Entry 5XJ0 (X-ray diffraction, 4.00 A resolution (low resolution: residue-level contacts below are approximate; hydrogen-bond / salt-bridge calls are withheld)); this record covers chains B and D of the 9 polymer chains in the assembly.

Chain B:
Protein: DNA-directed RNA polymerase subunit alpha
Organism: Thermus thermophilus HB8
Notes: EC 2.7.7.6
UniProtKB: Q5SHR6 (RPOA_THET8); residues 1-315 here = UniProt positions 1-315
Amino-acid sequence (315 residues; row label = number of the first residue in the row):
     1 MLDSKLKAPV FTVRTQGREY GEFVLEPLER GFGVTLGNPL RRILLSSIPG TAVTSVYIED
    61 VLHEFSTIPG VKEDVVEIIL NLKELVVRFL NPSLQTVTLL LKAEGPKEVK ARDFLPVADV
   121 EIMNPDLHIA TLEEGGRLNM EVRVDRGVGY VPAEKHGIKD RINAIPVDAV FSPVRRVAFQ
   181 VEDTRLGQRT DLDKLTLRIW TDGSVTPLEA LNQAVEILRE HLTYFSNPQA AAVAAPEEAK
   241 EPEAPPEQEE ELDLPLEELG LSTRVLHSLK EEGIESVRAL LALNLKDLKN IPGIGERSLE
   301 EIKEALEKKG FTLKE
Disordered / not traced: 1-3, 236-315

Chain D:
Protein: DNA-directed RNA polymerase subunit beta'
Organism: Thermus thermophilus HB8
Notes: EC 2.7.7.6
UniProtKB: Q8RQE8 (RPOC_THET8); residue numbers follow UniProt; this construct covers 1-1524
Amino-acid sequence (1524 residues; row label = number of the first residue in the row):
     1 MKKEVRKVRI ALASPEKIRS WSYGEVEKPE TINYRTLKPE RDGLFDERIF GPIKDYECAC
    61 GKYKRQRFEG KVCERCGVEV TKSIVRRYRM GHIELATPAA HIWFVKDVPS KIGTLLDLSA
   121 TELEQVLYFS KYIVLDPKGA ILNGVPVEKR QLLTDEEYRE LRYGKQETYP LPPGVDALVK
   181 DGEEVVKGQE LAPGVVSRLD GVALYRFPRR VRVEYVKKER AGLRLPLAAW VEKEAYKPGE
   241 ILAELPEPYL FRAEEEGVVE LKELEEGAFL VLRREDEPVA TYFLPVGMTP LVVHGEIVEK
   301 GQPLAEAKGL LRMPRQVRAA QVEAEEEGET VYLTLFLEWT EPKDYRVQPH MNVVVPEGAR
   361 VEAGDKIVAA IDPEEEVIAE AEGVVHLHEP ASILVVKARV YPFEDDVEVS TGDRVAPGDV
   421 LADGGKVKSD VYGRVEVDLV RNVVRVVESY DIDARMGAEA IQQLLKELDL EALEKELLEE
   481 MKHPSRARRA KARKRLEVVR AFLDSGNRPE WMILEAVPVL PPDLRPMVQV DGGRFATSDL
   541 NDLYRRLINR NNRLKKLLAQ GAPEIIIRNE KRMLQEAVDA LLDNGRRGAP VTNPGSDRPL
   601 RSLTDILSGK QGRFRQNLLG KRVDYSGRSV IVVGPQLKLH QCGLPKRMAL ELFKPFLLKK
   661 MEEKGIAPNV KAARRMLERQ RDIKDEVWDA LEEVIHGKVV LLNRAPTLHR LGIQAFQPVL
   721 VEGQSIQLHP LVCEAFNADF DGDQMAVHVP LSSFAQAEAR IQMLSAHNLL SPASGEPLAK
   781 PSRDIILGLY YITQVRKEKK GAGLEFATPE EALAAHERGE VALNAPIKVA GRETSVGRLK
   841 YVFANPDEAL LAVAHGIVDL QDVVTVRYMG KRLETSPGRI LFARIVAEAV EDEKVAWELI
   901 QLDVPQEKNS LKDLVYQAFL RLGMEKTARL LDALKYYGFT FSTTSGITIG IDDAVIPEEK
   961 KQYLEEADRK LLQIEQAYEM GFLTDRERYD QILQLWTETT EKVTQAVFKN FEENYPFNPL
  1021 YVMAQSGARG NPQQIRQLCG LRGLMQKPSG ETFEVPVRSS FREGLTVLEY FISSHGARKG
  1081 GADTALRTAD SGYLTRKLVD VTHEIVVREA DCGTTNYISV PLFQPDEVTR SLRLRKRADI
  1141 EAGLYGRVLA REVEVLGVRL EEGRYLSMDD VHLLIKAAEA GEIQEVPVRS PLTCQTRYGV
  1201 CQKCYGYDLS MARPVSIGEA VGIVAAQSIG EPGTQLTMRT FHTGGVAGAA DITQGLPRVI
  1261 ELFEARRPKA KAVISEIDGV VRIEETEEKL SVFVESEGFS KEYKLPKEAR LLVKDGDYVE
  1321 AGQPLTRGAI DPHQLLEAKG PEAVERYLVE EIQKVYRAQG VKLHDKHIEI VVRQMMKYVE
  1381 VTDPGDSRLL EGQVLEKWDV EALNERLIAE GKTPVAWKPL LMGVTKSALS TKSWLSAASF
  1441 QNTTHVLTEA AIAGKKDELI GLKENVILGR LIPAGTGSDF VRFTQVVDQK TLKAIEEARK
  1501 EAVEAKERPA ARRGVKREQP GKQA
Disordered / not traced: 1, 56-81, 1239-1254, 1506-1524
Ion coordination: Zn2+: Cys1112, Cys1194, Cys1201, Cys1204

How chain B and chain D interact:
Contacting residue pairs (41; chain B residue first):
  Leu45(B) - His855(D)
  Ser46(B) - His855(D)
  Phe65(B) - Leu813(D)
  Asp74(B) - Arg872(D)
  Val76(B) - Val842(D)
  Val76(B) - Arg872(D)
  Glu77(B) - Arg867(D)
  Glu77(B) - Arg872(D)
  Leu80(B) - Val842(D)
  Leu80(B) - Phe843(D)
  Leu80(B) - Ala844(D)
  Leu80(B) - Arg867(D)
  Asn81(B) - Arg867(D)
  Lys83(B) - Val842(D)
  Lys83(B) - Glu848(D)
  Glu84(B) - Asn845(D)
  Tyr150(B) - Phe843(D)
  Tyr150(B) - Glu848(D)
  Tyr150(B) - Ala852(D)
  Tyr150(B) - Ile857(D)
  Glu154(B) - Val821(D)
  Glu154(B) - Lys840(D)
  Asp168(B) - Val842(D)
  Val170(B) - Glu848(D)
  Arg175(B) - Asn845(D)
  Arg175(B) - Asp847(D)
  Arg176(B) - Arg884(D)
  Arg176(B) - Glu888(D)
  Gln180(B) - Tyr936(D)
  Arg185(B) - Asp689(D)
  Arg185(B) - Glu692(D)
  Gly187(B) - Asp685(D)
  Gly187(B) - Trp688(D)
  Gln188(B) - Lys646(D)
  Gln188(B) - Ile683(D)
  Gln188(B) - Asp685(D)
  Gln188(B) - Trp688(D)
  Gln188(B) - Glu722(D)
  Arg189(B) - Glu722(D)
  Thr190(B) - Leu720(D)
  Thr190(B) - Glu722(D)
Other interface residues (no listed pair), chain B (27 interface residues in all): Arg41, Gly149, Val174, Phe179, Asp191
Other interface residues (no listed pair), chain D (29 interface residues in all): Val721, Tyr841, Leu851, Ala854

Summary:
27 residues of chain B face 29 of chain D across their interface. Cys1112(D), Cys1194(D), Cys1201(D) and
Cys1204(D) coordinate Zn2+.
Here chain B is DNA-directed RNA polymerase subunit alpha and chain D is DNA-directed RNA polymerase subunit
beta', both from Thermus thermophilus HB8. Entry 5XJ0 (T. thermophilus RNA polymerase holoenzyme bound with
gp39 and gp76) was determined by X-ray diffraction.
